PDB entry 5X8T | electron microscopy, 3.30 A resolution | chains X and A of the 32 polymer chains in the assembly

== Chain X ==
Molecule: protein L27
Source organism: Spinacia oleracea
UniProtKB: A0A0K9R4I2 (A0A0K9R4I2_SPIOL); numbering as in UniProt (aligned over 58-194)
Chain sequence (137 residues; each row starts with the number of its first residue):
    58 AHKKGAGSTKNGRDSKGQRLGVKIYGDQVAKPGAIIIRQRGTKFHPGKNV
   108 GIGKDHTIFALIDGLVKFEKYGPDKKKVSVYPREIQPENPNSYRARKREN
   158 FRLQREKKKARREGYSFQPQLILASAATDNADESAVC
Not modelled in the structure: 58-65, 166-194

== Chain A ==
Molecule: 23S rRNA
Source organism: Spinacia oleracea
Sequence (2810 nucleotides; each row starts with the number of its first residue):
     1 UUCAAACGAGGAAAGGCUUACGGUGGAUACCUAGGCACCCAGAGACGAGG
    51 AAGGGCGUAUUAAUCGACGAAAUGCUUCGGGGAGUUGAAAAUAAGCAGAG
   101 AUCCGGAGAUUCCCGAAUAGGUCAACCUUUCGAACUUCUGCUGAAUCCAU
   151 GGGCAGGCAAGAGACAACCUGGCGAACUGAAACAUCUUAGUAGCCAGAGG
   201 AAAAGAAAGCAAAAGCGAUUCCCGUAGUAGCGGCGAGCGAAAUGGGAGCA
   251 GCCUAAACCGUGAAAACGGGGUUGUGGGAGAGCAAUACAAGCGUCGUGCU
   301 GCUAGGCGAAUCAGUGGAGUGCGGAACCCUAGAUGGUGAAAGUCCAGUAG
   351 CCGAAAGCAUCACUAGCUUAUGCUCUGACCCGAGUAGCAUGGGGCACGUG
   401 GAAUCCCGUGUGAAUCAGCAAGGACCACCUUGCAAGGCUAAAUACUCCUG
   451 GGUGACCGAUAGCGAAGUAGUACCGUGAGGGAAGGGUGAAAAGAACCCCC
   501 AUCGGGGAGUGAAAUAGAACAUGAAACCGUAAGCUCUCAAGCAGUGGGAG
   551 GGGGACCAGACCCUGACCGCGUGCCUGUUGAAGAAUGAGCCGGCGACUCA
   601 UAGGCAGUGGCUUGGUUAAGGGAACCCACCGGAGCCGUAGCGAAAGCGAG
   651 UCUUCAUAGGGCAAUUGUCACUGCUUAUGGACCCGAACCUGGGUGAUCUA
   701 UCCAUGACCAGGAUGAAGCUUGGGUGAAACUAAGUGGAGGUCCGAACCGA
   751 CUGAUGUUGAAGAAUCAGCGGAUGAGUUGUGGUUAGGGGUGAAAUGCCAC
   801 UCGAACCCAGAGCUAGCUGGUUCUCCCCGAAAUGCGUUGAGGCGCAGCAG
   851 UUGACUGGACAUCUAGGGGUAAAGCACUGUUUCGGUGCGGGCCGCGAGAG
   901 CGGUACCAAAUCGAGGCAAACUCUGAAUACUAGAUAUGACCUCCAAAUAA
   951 CAGGGGUCAAGGUCGGCCAGUGAGACGAUGGGGGAUAAGCUUCAUCGUCG
  1001 AGAGGGAAACAGCCCGGAUCACCAGCUAAGGCCCCUAAAUGACCGCUCAG
  1051 UGAUAAAGGAGGUAGGGGUGCAGAGACAGCCAGGAGGUUUGCCUAGAAGC
  1101 AGCCACCCUUGAAAGAGUGCGUAAUAGCUCACUGAUCGAGCGCUCUUGCG
  1151 CCGAAGAUGAACGGGGCUAAGCGGUCUGCCGAAGCUGUGGGAUGUAAAAA
  1201 AACAUCGGUAGGGGAGCGUUCCGUGUUAGGGAGAAACGCGUGCGUGAGCC
  1251 GCGUUGGACGAAGCGGAAGCGAGAAUGUCGGCUUGAGUAACGCAAACAUU
  1301 GGUGAGAAUCCAAUGCCCCGAAAACCUAAGGGUUCCUCCGCAAGGUUCGU
  1351 CCACGGAGGGUGAGUCAGGGCCUAAGAUCAGGCCGAAAGGCGUAGUCGAU
  1401 GGACAACAGGUGAAUAUUCCUGUACUACCCCUUGUUGGUCCCGAGGGACG
  1451 GAGGAGGCUAGGUUAGCCGAAAGAUGGUUAUCGGUUCAAGGACGCAAGGU
  1501 GACCCUGUUUUUCAGGGUAAGAAGGGGUAGAGAAAAUGCCUCGAGCCAAU
  1551 GUUCGAGUACCAGGCGCUACGGCGCUGAAGUAACCGAUGCCAUACUCCCA
  1601 GGAAAAGCUCGAACGACCUUCAACAAAAGGGUACCUGUACCCGAAACCGA
  1651 CACAGGUAGGUAGGUAGAGAAUACCUAGGGGCGCGAGACAACUCUCUCUA
  1701 AGGAACUCGGCAAAAUAGCCCCGUAACUUCGGGAGAAGGGGUGCCCCCUC
  1751 ACAAAGGGGGUCGAAGUGACCAGGCCCGGGCGACUGUUUACCAAAAACAC
  1801 AGGUCUCCGCAAAGUCGUAAGACCAUGUAUGGGGGCUGACGCCUGCCCAG
  1851 UGCCGGAAGGUCAAGGAAGUUGGUGACCUGAUGACAGGGGAGCCGGCGAC
  1901 CGAAGCCCCGGUGAACGGCGGCCGUAACUAUAACGGUCCUAAGGUAGCGA
  1951 AAUUCCUUGUCGGGUAAGUUCCGACCCGCACGAAAGGCGUAACGAUCUGG
  2001 GCACUGUCUCGGAGAGAGGCUCGGUGAAAUAGACAUGUCUGUGAAGAUGC
  2051 GGACUACCUGCACCUGGACAGAAAGACCCUAUGAAGCUUUACUGUUCCCU
  2101 GGGAUUGGCUUUGGGCUUUUCCUGCGCAGCUUAGGUGGAAGGCGAAGAAG
  2151 GCCCCCUUCCGGGGGGGCCCGAGCCAUCAGUGAGAUACCACUCUGGAAGA
  2201 GCUAGAAUUCUAACCUUGUGUCAGGACCUACGGGCCAAGGGACAUUCUCA
  2251 GGUAGACAGUUUCUAUGGGGCGUAGGCCUCCCAAAAGGUAACGGAGGCGU
  2301 GCAAAGGUUUCCUCGGGCCGGACGGAGAUUGGCCCUCGAGUGCAAAGGCA
  2351 GAAGGGAGCUUGACUGCAAGACCCACCCGUCGAGCAGGGACGAAAGUCGG
  2401 CCUUAGUGAUCCGACGGUGCCGAGUGGAAGGGCCGUCGCUCAACGGAUAA
  2451 AAGUUACUCUAGGGAUAACAGGCUGAUCUUCCCCAAGAGUUCACAUCGAC
  2501 GGGAAGGUUUGGCACCUCGAUGUCGGCUCUUCGCCACCUGGGGCUGUAGU
  2551 AUGUUCCAAGGGUUGGGCUGUUCGCCCAUUAAAGCGGUACGUGAGCUGGG
  2601 UUCAGAACGUCGUGAGACAGUUCGGUCCAUAUCCGGUGUGGGCGUUAGAG
  2651 CAUUGAGAGGACCUUUCCCUAGUACGAGAGGACCGGGAAGGACGCACCUC
  2701 UGGUGUACCAGUUAUCGUGCCCACGGUAAACGCUGGGUAGCCAAGUGCGG
  2751 AGCGGAUAACUGCUGAAAGCAUCUAAGUAGUAAGCCCACCCCAAGAUGAG
  2801 UGCUCUCCUA
Not modelled in the structure: 1

== Chain X / chain A interface ==
Residue-residue contacts - 91 pairs, chain X then chain A:
  Thr66(X) - G2272(A)  hydrogen bond to the base
  Thr66(X) - U2273(A)  hydrogen bond to the sugar
  Lys67(X) - C2292(A)  base contact
  Lys67(X) - G2294(A)  phosphate contact
  Arg70(X) - A2274(A)  hydrogen bond to the sugar
  Arg70(X) - G2275(A)  sugar contact
  Arg70(X) - C2292(A)  phosphate contact
  Asp71(X) - C2278(A)  base contact
  Asp71(X) - U2279(A)  base contact
  Asp71(X) - A2295(A)  base contact
  Asp71(X) - G2296(A)  base contact
  Lys73(X) - C2278(A)  phosphate contact
  Lys73(X) - U2279(A)  phosphate contact
  Lys73(X) - C2280(A)  phosphate contact
  Lys73(X) - C2282(A)  base contact
  Gly74(X) - U2289(A)  phosphate contact
  Gln75(X) - C2278(A)  phosphate contact
  Gln75(X) - U2279(A)  phosphate contact
  Gln75(X) - G2288(A)  phosphate contact
  Arg76(X) - G2287(A)  phosphate contact
  Arg76(X) - G2288(A)  phosphate contact
  Arg76(X) - C2373(A)  hydrogen bond to the phosphate
  Arg76(X) - C2374(A)  salt bridge to the phosphate
  Leu77(X) - G2287(A)  sugar contact
  Val79(X) - G867(A)  sugar contact
  Lys80(X) - C2372(A)  phosphate contact
  Lys80(X) - C2373(A)  salt bridge to the phosphate
  Tyr82(X) - G866(A)  base contact
  Tyr82(X) - G867(A)  base contact
  Tyr82(X) - A2286(A)  hydrogen bond to the sugar
  Gly83(X) - G866(A)  hydrogen bond to the sugar
  Asp84(X) - A865(A)  hydrogen bond to the sugar
  Gln85(X) - A932(A)  hydrogen bond to the sugar
  Lys88(X) - G2370(A)  sugar contact
  Pro89(X) - A2369(A)  base contact
  Pro89(X) - G2370(A)  hydrogen bond to the sugar
  Gly90(X) - A2369(A)  base contact
  Gly90(X) - G2370(A)  hydrogen bond to the base
  Gly90(X) - A2371(A)  sugar contact
  Ala91(X) - A2371(A)  sugar contact
  Ile92(X) - G2370(A)  base contact
  Ile92(X) - A2371(A)  hydrogen bond to the sugar
  Ile92(X) - C2381(A)  base contact
  Arg95(X) - C2372(A)  sugar contact
  Arg95(X) - U2380(A)  hydrogen bond to the sugar
  Arg97(X) - U2279(A)  salt bridge to the phosphate
  Arg97(X) - A2346(A)  base contact
  Arg97(X) - G2347(A)  hydrogen bond to the sugar
  Arg97(X) - U2403(A)  base contact
  Arg97(X) - U2404(A)  hydrogen bond to the base
  Gly98(X) - G2347(A)  base contact
  Gly98(X) - G2348(A)  sugar contact
  Thr99(X) - G2348(A)  hydrogen bond to the sugar
  Thr99(X) - A2353(A)  hydrogen bond to the base
  Lys100(X) - G2347(A)  hydrogen bond to the sugar
  Phe101(X) - G867(A)  phosphate contact
  His102(X) - C2349(A)  salt bridge to the phosphate
  Gly110(X) - C2381(A)  phosphate contact
  Gly110(X) - G2382(A)  phosphate contact
  Lys111(X) - C2381(A)  hydrogen bond to the phosphate
  Lys111(X) - G2382(A)  hydrogen bond to the phosphate
  Lys111(X) - G2400(A)  salt bridge to the phosphate
  Lys111(X) - C2401(A)  phosphate contact
  Lys111(X) - U2403(A)  sugar contact
  Asp112(X) - U2380(A)  hydrogen bond to the sugar
  Asp112(X) - C2381(A)  sugar contact
  Asp112(X) - U2403(A)  sugar contact
  His113(X) - A2353(A)  base contact
  His113(X) - C2402(A)  hydrogen bond to the sugar
  Thr114(X) - C2381(A)  sugar contact
  Phe116(X) - G2382(A)  sugar contact
  Phe116(X) - A2383(A)  sugar contact
  Leu118(X) - A2383(A)  sugar contact
  Phe125(X) - G866(A)  sugar contact
  Phe125(X) - G867(A)  phosphate contact
  Lys132(X) - C2349(A)  salt bridge to the phosphate
  Lys133(X) - G867(A)  salt bridge to the phosphate
  Pro147(X) - U935(A)  phosphate contact
  Tyr150(X) - U937(A)  sugar contact
  Tyr150(X) - G938(A)  hydrogen bond to the phosphate
  Arg151(X) - G857(A)  salt bridge to the phosphate
  Arg153(X) - A959(A)  base contact
  Arg153(X) - A960(A)  base contact
  Lys154(X) - G857(A)  base contact
  Lys154(X) - A960(A)  hydrogen bond to the base
  Phe158(X) - U856(A)  base contact
  Phe158(X) - G857(A)  base contact
  Gln161(X) - U1195(A)  phosphate contact
  Gln161(X) - A1196(A)  phosphate contact
  Lys165(X) - A1196(A)  sugar contact
  Lys165(X) - A1197(A)  base contact
Other interface residues (no listed pair), chain X (50 interface residues in all): Asn68, Gly69, Gln143, Asn148, Arg155
Other interface residues (no listed pair), chain A (62 interface residues in all): G858, A859, C930, U931, G933, A934, A936, C958, G2276, C2281, A2291, G2293

== Summary ==
50 residues of chain X and 62 residues of chain A are in contact, with 23 hydrogen bonds and 8 salt bridges.
Among the polar pairs are Thr66(X)-G2272(A), Gly90(X)-G2370(A) and Arg97(X)-U2404(A).
Here chain X is protein L27 and chain A is 23S rRNA, both from Spinacia oleracea. Entry 5X8T (Structure of the
50S large subunit of chloroplast ribosome from spinach) was determined by electron microscopy (same
publication as 5X8P and 5X8R).
